Entry 1RK2 (X-ray diffraction, 2.25 A resolution); this record covers chains A and B.

Chain A (and B):
Molecule: Ribokinase
Source organism: Escherichia coli
Notes: EC 2.7.1.15; chain B of this document is another copy of the same molecule, construct and numbering; everything in this record applies to it too
UniProtKB: P0A9J6 (RBSK_ECOLI); residues 1-309 here = UniProt positions 1-309
Amino-acid sequence (309 residues; row label = number of the first residue in the row):
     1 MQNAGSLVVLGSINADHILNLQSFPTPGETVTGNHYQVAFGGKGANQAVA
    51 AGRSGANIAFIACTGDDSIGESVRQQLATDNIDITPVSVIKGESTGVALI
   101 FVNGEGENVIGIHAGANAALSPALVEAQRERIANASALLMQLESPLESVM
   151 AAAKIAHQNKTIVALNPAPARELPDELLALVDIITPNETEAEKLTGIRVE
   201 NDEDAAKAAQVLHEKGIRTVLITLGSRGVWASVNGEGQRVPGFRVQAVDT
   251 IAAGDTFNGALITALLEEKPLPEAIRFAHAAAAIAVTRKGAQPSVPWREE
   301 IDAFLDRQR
Not modelled in the structure: 1-3, 309 (chain B: 1, 309)
Metal / ion sites: tetrafluoroaluminate ion near G216 (its only coordinating residue here); Mg2+: D249, A285, R288, S294
Ligand contacts:
  - ADP (adenosine-5'-diphosphate): N187, T223, L224, G225, S226, G228, F243, V245, T250, A253, G254, F257, H279, A282, A283, V286
  - alpha-D-ribofuranose (RIB): N14, D16, G41, G42, K43, N46, A98, I100, I110, I112, E143, I251, A252, D255, A291
UniProt features mapped onto this chain:
  - active site: D255 (Proton acceptor)
  - binding site (substrate): N14 to D16, G42 to N46, E143, D255
  - binding site (ATP): N187, T223 to G228, G254, D255, H279
  - binding site (K(+)): D249, I251, A285, R288, G290, S294

Interface between chain A and chain B:
Residue-residue contacts (54; chain A residue first):
  H17(A) with H17(B); L99(B)
  L19(A) with L99(B), hydrophobic; G111(B); I112(B); H113(B)
  F24(A) with P27(B), hydrophobic
  P25(A) with V109(B), hydrophobic; I110(B)
  T26(A) with V109(B)
  P27(A) with N108(B); V109(B), hydrophobic
  G28(A) with E107(B), hydrogen bond (backbone-side chain); N108(B), hydrogen bond (backbone-backbone)
  E29(A) with V109(B); I110(B), hydrogen bond (backbone-backbone)
  T30(A) with K43(B); I110(B); I112(B); P169(B)
  V31(A) with I110(B), hydrogen bond (backbone-backbone); G111(B); I112(B), hydrogen bond (backbone-backbone)
  T32(A) with I112(B)
  G33(A) with I112(B), hydrogen bond (backbone-backbone)
  Y36(A) with V97(B); H113(B)
  V97(A) with Y36(B)
  L99(A) with H17(B); L19(B), hydrophobic; F101(B)
  F101(A) with L99(B); G111(B)
  N108(A) with P27(B); G28(B), hydrogen bond (backbone-backbone)
  V109(A) with P25(B), hydrophobic; T26(B); P27(B); E29(B); F101(B), hydrophobic
  I110(A) with E29(B), hydrogen bond (backbone-backbone); T30(B); V31(B), hydrogen bond (backbone-backbone)
  G111(A) with L19(B); V31(B); F101(B)
  I112(A) with L19(B); T30(B); V31(B), hydrogen bond (backbone-backbone); T32(B); G33(B), hydrogen bond (backbone-backbone)
  H113(A) with L19(B); Y36(B)
  P169(A) with T30(B)
Other interface residues (no listed pair), chain A (25 interface residues in all): I100, A114
Other interface residues (no listed pair), chain B (27 interface residues in all): F24, I100, A114

Summary:
25 residues of chain A and 27 residues of chain B are in contact; the contacts include 11 hydrogen bonds.
Polar pairs include G28(A)-E107(B), G28(A)-N108(B) and E29(A)-I110(B). Bound to chain A: alpha-D-ribofuranose
and ADP.
Chain A and chain B are both Ribokinase (Escherichia coli); the structure, E. coli ribokinase complexed with
ribose and ADP, solved in space group P212121, was determined by X-ray diffraction, deposited together with
1RKA and 1RKS.
